Entry 5IC9 (X-ray diffraction, 3.70 A resolution); this record covers chains B and C of the 4 polymer chains in the assembly.

Chain B:
Protein: Putative uncharacterized protein
Organism: Chaetomium thermophilum (strain DSM 1495 / CBS 144.50 / IMI 039719)
UniProtKB: G0SG95 (G0SG95_CHATD); numbering as in UniProt (aligned over 738-912)
Amino-acid sequence (175 residues; each row starts with the number of its first residue):
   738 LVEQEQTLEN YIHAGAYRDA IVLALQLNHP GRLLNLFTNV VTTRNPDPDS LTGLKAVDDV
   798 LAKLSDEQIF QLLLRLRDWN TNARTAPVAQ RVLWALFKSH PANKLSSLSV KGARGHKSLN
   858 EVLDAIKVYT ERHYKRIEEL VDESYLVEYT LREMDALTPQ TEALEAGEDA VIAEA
Disordered / not traced: 738-741, 841-855, 889-912

Chain C:
Protein: Putative uncharacterized protein
Organism: Chaetomium thermophilum (strain DSM 1495 / CBS 144.50 / IMI 039719)
UniProtKB: G0RZL9 (G0RZL9_CHATD); residue numbers follow UniProt; this construct covers 748-956
Amino-acid sequence (209 residues; each row starts with the number of its first residue):
   748 LTTSLEQDPD EQDANREIAA ATKQTVETLM AGERIAEALE LGMTDLNTIR EWEEARQINP
   808 NIAPPQRNPI FVALGNIPAE TYVLNTLQKI KPASLHDALL VLPFSTIPSL LTFLNLFAQR
   868 ELNVPLTCRI LFFVLKTHHK QIVASRTMRA TLEKVRANLR AALRRQKDEM GFNIAALKVV
   928 SMQLRDKSVR EYVDETWEEK EKEKGVRKR
Disordered / not traced: 748-772, 818-824, 840-849, 886-893, 932-956

How chain B and chain C interact:
Residue-residue contacts - 8 pairs, chain B then chain C:
  Tyr-882(B) / Lys-914(C)  hydrogen bond
  Tyr-882(B) / Asp-915(C)  hydrogen bond
  Tyr-882(B) / Gly-918(C)
  Tyr-882(B) / Ala-922(C)
  Glu-885(B) / Phe-919(C)
  Tyr-886(B) / Phe-919(C)  hydrophobic
  Tyr-886(B) / Ala-923(C)  hydrophobic
  Tyr-886(B) / Val-926(C)  hydrophobic
Also at the interface, not in a pair above, chain B (5 interface residues in all): Val-878, Leu-883
Also at the interface, not in a pair above, chain C (8 interface residues in all): Val-927

Overview:
The interface between chain B and chain C involves 5 residues on one side and 8 on the other; the contacts
include 2 hydrogen bonds. Polar pairs include Tyr-882(B)/Lys-914(C) and Tyr-882(B)/Asp-915(C).
Here chain B is Putative uncharacterized protein and chain C is Putative uncharacterized protein, both from
Chaetomium thermophilum (strain DSM 1495 / CBS 144.50 / IMI 039719). Entry 5IC9 (Structure of the CTD complex
of Utp12 and Utp13) was determined by X-ray diffraction (same publication as 5IC7, 5IC8 and 5ICA).
